Entry 4MPN (X-ray diffraction, 1.75 A resolution); this record covers chain A.

== Chain A ==
Protein: [Pyruvate dehydrogenase [lipoamide]] kinase isozyme 2, mitochondrial
Source organism: Homo sapiens
Notes: EC 2.7.11.2
UniProt: Q15119 (PDK2_HUMAN); residue numbers follow UniProt; this construct covers 9-407
Amino-acid sequence (400 residues; numbered 8 to 407; the number before each row is that of its first residue):
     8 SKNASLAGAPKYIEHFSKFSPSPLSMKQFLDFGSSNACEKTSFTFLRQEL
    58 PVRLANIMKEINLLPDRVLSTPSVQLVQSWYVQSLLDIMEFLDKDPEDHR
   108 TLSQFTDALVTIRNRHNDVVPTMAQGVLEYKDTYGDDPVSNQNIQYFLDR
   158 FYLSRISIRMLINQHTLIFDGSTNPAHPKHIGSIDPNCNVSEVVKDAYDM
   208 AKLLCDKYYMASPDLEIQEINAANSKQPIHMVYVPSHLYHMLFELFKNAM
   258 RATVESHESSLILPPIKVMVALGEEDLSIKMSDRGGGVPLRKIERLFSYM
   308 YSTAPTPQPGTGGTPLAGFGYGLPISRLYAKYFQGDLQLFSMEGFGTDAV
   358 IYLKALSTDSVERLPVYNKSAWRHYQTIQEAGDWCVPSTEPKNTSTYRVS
Disordered / not traced: 8-11, 178-181, 311-326, 395-407
Sequence notes: expression tag (8)
Residues lining bound ligands: PV0 (2-[(2,4-dihydroxyphenyl)sulfonyl]-2,3-dihydro-1H-isoindole-4,6-diol): L252, N255, A256, R258, A259, E262, D290, G292, G294, V295, L303, L330, L346, S348, T354, A356
Swiss-Prot annotation at these positions:
  - binding site (ATP): E251 to R258, D290, S309, T310, G325 to L330
  - modified residue: Y215 (Phosphotyrosine), Y216 (Phosphotyrosine), K376 (N6-succinyllysine)
  - natural variant: G342 (G342R: In a glioblastoma multiforme sample)
Reported in the primary citation:
  - binding site for PV0: N255, E262

== Summary ==
Ligands of chain A: compound PV0. UniProt lists 17 ATP-binding residues. The paper reports a binding site for
PV0 at N255 and E262.
Chain A is [Pyruvate dehydrogenase [lipoamide]] kinase isozyme 2, mitochondrial (Homo sapiens); the structure,
Crystal structure of pyruvate dehydrogenase kinase isoform 2 in complex with inhibitor PS10, was determined by
X-ray diffraction (same publication as 4MP2, 4MP7 and 4MPC).
